5TWE - chain A; structure by X-ray diffraction, 1.50 A resolution.

Chain A:
Protein: Beta-lactamase
Source organism: Escherichia coli
Notes: EC 3.5.2.6
UniProtKB: Q9L5C7 (Q9L5C7_ECOLX); the author numbering skips numbers that UniProt does not, so the offset changes along the chain: 25-57 = UniProt 29-61; 59-238 = UniProt 62-241; 240-252 = UniProt 242-254; 254-290 = UniProt 255-291
Sequence (263 residues; row label = number of the first residue in the row; note: 3 numbers in that range are skipped by the numbering (no residue carries them; nothing is unmodelled there)):
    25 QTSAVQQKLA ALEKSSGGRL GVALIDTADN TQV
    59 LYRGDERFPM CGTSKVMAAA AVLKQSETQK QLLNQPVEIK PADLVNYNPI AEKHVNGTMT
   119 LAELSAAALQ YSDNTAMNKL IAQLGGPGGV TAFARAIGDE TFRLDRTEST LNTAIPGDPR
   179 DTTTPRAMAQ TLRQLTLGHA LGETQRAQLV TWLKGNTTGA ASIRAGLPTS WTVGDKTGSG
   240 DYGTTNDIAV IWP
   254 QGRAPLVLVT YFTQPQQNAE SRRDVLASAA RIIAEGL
Not modelled in the structure: 25
Sequence notes: engineered mutation Gly70 (Ser73 in Q9L5C7), Ser167 (Pro170 in Q9L5C7)
Residues lining bound ligands: acylated ceftazidime (CAZ): Cys69, Gly70, Lys73, Asn104, Tyr105, Ser130, Asn132, Glu166, Ser167, Thr168, Asn170, Thr171, Thr216, Lys234, Thr235, Gly236, Ser237, Gly238, Asp240
Reported in the primary citation:
  - binding site for acylated ceftazidime: Ser130, Thr235
  - mutagenesis - S70G: abolished catalytic activity on ceftazidime (proposed by the authors, not directly observed)
  - catalytic residues: Glu166 (citing earlier work)
  - mutagenesis - P167S (10-fold): increased catalytic activity on ceftazidime (citing earlier work)
  - mutagenesis - P167S: decreased stability (citing earlier work)

In short:
Chain A binds acylated ceftazidime. The paper reports the catalytic residue Glu166; S70G abolishes catalytic
activity on ceftazidime.
Chain A is Beta-lactamase (Escherichia coli); the structure, CTX-M-14 P167S:S70G mutant enzyme crystallized
with ceftazidime, was determined by X-ray diffraction, deposited together with 5TW6, 5TWD, 5U53 and 5VTH.
